PDB entry 6T3C | X-ray diffraction, 2.62 A resolution | chain A

Chain A:
Protein: Phosphatidylinositol 4,5-bisphosphate 3-kinase catalytic subunit gamma isoform
Source organism: Homo sapiens
Notes: EC 2.7.1.153, 2.7.11.1; fragment: amino acids 144-1102
UniProt: P48736 (PK3CG_HUMAN); residue numbers follow UniProt; this construct covers 144-1102
Chain sequence (966 residues; each row starts with the number of its first residue):
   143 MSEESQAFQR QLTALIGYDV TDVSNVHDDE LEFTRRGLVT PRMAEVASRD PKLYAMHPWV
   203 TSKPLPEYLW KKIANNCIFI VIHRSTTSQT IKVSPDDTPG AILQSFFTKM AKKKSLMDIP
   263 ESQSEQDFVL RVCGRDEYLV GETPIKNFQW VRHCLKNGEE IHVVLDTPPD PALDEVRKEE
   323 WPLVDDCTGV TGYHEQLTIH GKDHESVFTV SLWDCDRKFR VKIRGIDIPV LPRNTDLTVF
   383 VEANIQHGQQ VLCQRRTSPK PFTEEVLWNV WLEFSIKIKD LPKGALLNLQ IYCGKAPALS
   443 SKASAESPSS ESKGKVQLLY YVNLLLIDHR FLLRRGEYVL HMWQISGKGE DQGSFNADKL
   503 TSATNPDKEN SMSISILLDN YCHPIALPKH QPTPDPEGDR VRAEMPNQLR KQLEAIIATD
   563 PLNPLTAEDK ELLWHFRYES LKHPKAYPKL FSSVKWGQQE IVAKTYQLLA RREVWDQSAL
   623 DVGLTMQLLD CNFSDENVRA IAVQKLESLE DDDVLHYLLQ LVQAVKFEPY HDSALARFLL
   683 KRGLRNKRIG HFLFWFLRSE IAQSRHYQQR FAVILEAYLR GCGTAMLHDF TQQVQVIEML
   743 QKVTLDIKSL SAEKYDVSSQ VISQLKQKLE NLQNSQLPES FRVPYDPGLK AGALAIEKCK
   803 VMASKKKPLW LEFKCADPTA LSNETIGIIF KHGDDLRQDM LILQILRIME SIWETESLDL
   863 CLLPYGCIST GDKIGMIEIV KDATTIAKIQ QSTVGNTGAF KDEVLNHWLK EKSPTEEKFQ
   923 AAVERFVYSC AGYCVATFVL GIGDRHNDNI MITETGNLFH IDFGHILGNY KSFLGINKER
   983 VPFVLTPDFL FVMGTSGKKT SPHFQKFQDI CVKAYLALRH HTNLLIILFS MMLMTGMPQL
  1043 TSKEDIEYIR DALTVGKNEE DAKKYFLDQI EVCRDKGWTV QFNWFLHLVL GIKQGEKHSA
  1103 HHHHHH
Unresolved in the structure: 143-144, 253-268, 322-356, 374-377, 436-457, 489-496, 523-545, 753-755, 899-900, 969-979, 999-1000, 1040-1042, 1093-1108
Construct notes: initiating methionine (143); expression tag (1103-1108)
Small-molecule neighbours: MBW (7-methyl-2-[(7-methyl-[1,2,4]triazolo[1,5-a]pyridin-6-yl)amino]-9-(oxan-4-yl)purin-8-one): M804, S806, W812, I831, K833, Y867, I879, E880, I881, V882, A885, T887, K890, D950, M953, F961, I963, D964
UniProt features mapped onto this chain:
  - region: V803 to K809 (G-loop), G943 to N951 (Catalytic loop), H962 to T988 (Activation loop)
  - binding site (ATP): G829 to L838, L864 to T872, F961 to L969
  - modified residue: T1024 (Phosphothreonine), S1101 (Phosphoserine)
  - natural variant: R1021 (R1021P: In IMD97), N1085 (N1085S: In IMD97)
  - mutagenesis: K833 (K833R: Loss of kinase activity. Loss of autophosphorylation. Reduced inflammatory reactions but no alterations in cardiac contractility), R947 (R947P: Abolishes protein and lipid kinase activity. Does not abolish interaction with GRK2), S1101 (S1101A/Q: Loss of autophosphorylation. No effect on phosphatidylinositol-4,5-bisphosphate 3-kinase activity)

Overview:
Ligands of chain A: compound MBW. Curated annotation (UniProt) lists 28 ATP-binding residues and 3 mutagenesis
sites.
Chain A is Phosphatidylinositol 4,5-bisphosphate 3-kinase catalytic subunit gamma isoform (Homo sapiens); the
structure, Crystal structure of PI3Kgamma in complex with DNA-PK inhibitor AZD7648, was determined by X-ray
diffraction, deposited together with 6T2W and 6T3B.
